PDB entry 5HHM | X-ray diffraction, 2.50 A resolution | chains A and C of the 5 polymer chains in the assembly

# Chain A
Molecule: HLA class I histocompatibility antigen, A-2 alpha chain
Organism: Homo sapiens
UniProtKB: P01892 (1A02_HUMAN); residues 1-276 here correspond to UniProt positions 25-300 (UniProt number = residue number + 24)
Chain sequence (276 residues; row label = number of the first residue in the row):
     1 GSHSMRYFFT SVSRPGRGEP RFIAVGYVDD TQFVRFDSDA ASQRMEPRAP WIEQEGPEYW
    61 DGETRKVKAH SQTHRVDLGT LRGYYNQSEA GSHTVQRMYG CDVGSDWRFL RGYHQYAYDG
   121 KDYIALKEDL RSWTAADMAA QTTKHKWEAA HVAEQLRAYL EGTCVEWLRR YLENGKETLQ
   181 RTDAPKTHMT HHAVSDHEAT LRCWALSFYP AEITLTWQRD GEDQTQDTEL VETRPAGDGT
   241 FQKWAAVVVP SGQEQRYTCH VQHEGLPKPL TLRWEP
Unresolved in the structure: 188-204, 215-230, 246-276

# Chain C
Molecule: M1-F5L, gilglvftl
Chain sequence (9 residues; numbered 1 to 9; the number before each row is that of its first residue):
     1 GILGLVFTL

# Chain A / chain C interface
Pairs across the interface (42):
  Tyr7(A) - Gly1(C)  hydrogen bond (side chain-backbone)
  Tyr7(A) - Ile2(C)  hydrophobic
  Met45(A) - Ile2(C)  hydrophobic
  Glu63(A) - Gly1(C)
  Glu63(A) - Ile2(C)  hydrogen bond (side chain-backbone)
  Lys66(A) - Ile2(C)  hydrogen bond (side chain-backbone)
  Lys66(A) - Leu3(C)
  Lys66(A) - Gly4(C)
  Val67(A) - Ile2(C)
  Ala69(A) - Val6(C)
  His70(A) - Leu3(C)
  His70(A) - Val6(C)
  Thr73(A) - Val6(C)
  Thr73(A) - Phe7(C)
  Val76(A) - Thr8(C)
  Asp77(A) - Thr8(C)
  Asp77(A) - Leu9(C)  hydrogen bond (side chain-backbone)
  Thr80(A) - Leu9(C)
  Leu81(A) - Leu9(C)  hydrophobic
  Tyr84(A) - Leu9(C)  hydrogen bond (side chain-backbone)
  Arg97(A) - Leu3(C)
  Arg97(A) - Phe7(C)
  Tyr99(A) - Ile2(C)
  Tyr99(A) - Leu3(C)  hydrogen bond (side chain-backbone)
  His114(A) - Phe7(C)
  Tyr116(A) - Leu9(C)  hydrophobic
  Tyr123(A) - Leu9(C)  hydrophobic
  Thr143(A) - Leu9(C)  hydrogen bond (side chain-backbone)
  Lys146(A) - Thr8(C)  hydrogen bond
  Lys146(A) - Leu9(C)
  Trp147(A) - Phe7(C)  hydrophobic
  Trp147(A) - Thr8(C)  hydrogen bond (side chain-backbone)
  Trp147(A) - Leu9(C)  hydrophobic
  Val152(A) - Phe7(C)  hydrophobic
  Gln155(A) - Leu5(C)
  Leu156(A) - Leu3(C)  hydrophobic
  Leu156(A) - Phe7(C)  hydrophobic
  Tyr159(A) - Gly1(C)  hydrogen bond (side chain-backbone)
  Tyr159(A) - Ile2(C)
  Tyr159(A) - Leu3(C)  hydrophobic
  Trp167(A) - Gly1(C)
  Tyr171(A) - Gly1(C)  hydrogen bond (side chain-backbone)
Also at the interface, not in a pair above, chain A (29 interface residues in all): Met5, Tyr59

# In short
The interface between chain A and chain C involves 29 residues on one side and 9 on the other, with 11
hydrogen bonds. Among the polar pairs are Tyr7(A)-Gly1(C), Glu63(A)-Ile2(C) and Lys66(A)-Ile2(C).
Chain A is HLA class I histocompatibility antigen, A-2 alpha chain (Homo sapiens) and chain C is M1-F5L,
gilglvftl; the structure, Crystal Structure of the JM22 TCR in complex with HLA-A*0201 in complex with M1-F5L,
was determined by X-ray diffraction together with 5HHN, 5HHO, 5HHP and 5HHQ from the same study.
